PDB entry 3EB6 | X-ray diffraction, 3.40 A resolution | chains A and B

[Chain A]
Molecule: Baculoviral IAP repeat-containing protein 3
Organism: Homo sapiens
Notes: fragment: RING domain (RESIDUES 536 TO 604)
Reference sequence: Q13489 (BIRC3_HUMAN); residue numbers follow UniProt; this construct covers 536-604
Sequence (74 residues; each row starts with the number of its first residue):
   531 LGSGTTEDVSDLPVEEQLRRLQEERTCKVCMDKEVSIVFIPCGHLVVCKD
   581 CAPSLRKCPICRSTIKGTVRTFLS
Not modelled in the structure: 531-540
Sequence notes: expression tag (531-535)
Metal / ion sites: Zn2+ site 1: Cys557, Cys560, Cys578, Cys581; Zn2+ site 2: Cys572, His574, Cys588, Cys591
Swiss-Prot annotation at these positions:
  - zinc finger: Cys557 to Arg592 (RING-type)

[Chain B]
Molecule: Ubiquitin-conjugating enzyme E2 D2
Organism: Xenopus laevis
Notes: EC 6.3.2.19
Reference sequence: P62840 (UB2D2_XENLA); numbering as in UniProt (aligned over 1-147)
Sequence (149 residues; row label = number of the first residue in the row; numbers below 1 keep their minus sign (Gly-1 is residue -1)):
    -1 GSMALKRIHKELNDLARDPPAQCSAGPVGDDMFHWQATIMGPNDSPYQGG
    49 VFFLTIHFPTDYPFKPPKVAFTTRIYHPNINSNGSICLDILRSQWSPALT
    99 ISKVLLSICSLLCDPNPDDPLVPEIARIYKTDREKYNRIAREWTQKYAM
Sequence notes: expression tag (-1 to 0)
Swiss-Prot annotation at these positions:
  - active site: Cys85 (Glycyl thioester intermediate)

[Chain A / chain B interface]
Residue-residue contacts (21; chain A residue first):
  Arg549(A) - Lys8(B)
  Arg549(A) - Asp12(B)  salt bridge
  Arg549(A) - Arg15(B)
  Glu553(A) - Lys8(B)  salt bridge
  Lys558(A) - Arg5(B)
  Lys558(A) - Ala96(B)
  Val559(A) - Arg5(B)  hydrogen bond (backbone-side chain)
  Val559(A) - Pro61(B)
  Cys560(A) - Met1(B)  hydrophobic
  Cys560(A) - Lys4(B)
  Met561(A) - Arg5(B)
  Met561(A) - Lys8(B)
  Met561(A) - Glu9(B)
  Asp562(A) - Lys4(B)  salt bridge
  Ser584(A) - Phe62(B)
  Leu585(A) - Phe62(B)  hydrophobic
  Leu585(A) - Pro95(B)  hydrophobic
  Pro589(A) - Ser94(B)  hydrogen bond (backbone-side chain)
  Pro589(A) - Ala96(B)  hydrophobic
  Ile590(A) - Ala96(B)  hydrophobic
  Arg592(A) - Gln92(B)  hydrogen bond
Other interface residues (no listed pair), chain A (14 interface residues in all): Glu546, Cys581
Other interface residues (no listed pair), chain B (14 interface residues in all): Thr98

[Overview]
The chain A/chain B interface involves 14 residues from each chain; the contacts include 3 hydrogen bonds and
3 salt bridges. Among the polar pairs are Arg549(A)-Asp12(B), Glu553(A)-Lys8(B) and Asp562(A)-Lys4(B). From
UniProt: active-site residue Cys85(B) on chain B.
Here chain A is Baculoviral IAP repeat-containing protein 3 (Homo sapiens) and chain B is
Ubiquitin-conjugating enzyme E2 D2 (Xenopus laevis). Entry 3EB6 (Structure of the cIAP2 RING domain bound to
UbcH5b) was determined by X-ray diffraction, deposited together with 3EB5.
